Entry 4MQV (X-ray diffraction, 1.95 A resolution); this record covers chains A and B.

== Chain A ==
Molecule: Replication protein A 32 kDa subunit
Organism: Homo sapiens
Notes: fragment: C-Terminal domain
UniProt: P15927 (RFA2_HUMAN); residue numbers follow UniProt; this construct covers 202-270
Amino-acid sequence (69 residues; numbered 202 to 270; the number before each row is that of its first residue):
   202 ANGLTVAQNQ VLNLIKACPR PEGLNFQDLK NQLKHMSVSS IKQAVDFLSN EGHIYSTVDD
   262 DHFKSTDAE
Disordered / not traced: 202-203, 269-270
UniProt features mapped onto this chain:
  - mutagenesis: Phe-248 (F248A: Abolishes interaction with RFWD3, leading to impair DNA interstrand cross-links (ICL) repair), Glu-252 (E252A: Abolishes interaction with RFWD3, leading to impair DNA interstrand cross-links (ICL) repair), Gly-253 (G253A: Does not affect interaction with RFWD3), His-254 (H254A: Abolishes interaction with RFWD3, leading to impair DNA interstrand cross-links (ICL) repair)

== Chain B ==
Molecule: SWI/SNF-related matrix-associated actin-dependent regulator of chromatin subfamily A-like protein 1
Notes: fragment: N-Terminal peptide
UniProt: Q9NZC9 (SMAL1_HUMAN); residues 5-30 here = UniProt positions 5-30
Amino-acid sequence (26 residues; numbered 5 to 30; the number before each row is that of its first residue):
     5 LTEEQRKKIE ENRQKALARR AEKLLA
UniProt features mapped onto this chain:
  - region: Leu-5 to Ala-30 (Mediates interaction with RPA2)
  - mutagenesis: Leu-5 (L5A: Decreases interaction with RPA2), Gln-9 (Q9A: Decreases interaction with RPA2), Lys-12 to Ile-13 (Decreases interaction with RPA2), Asn-16 to Arg-17 (Decreases interaction with RPA2), Arg-17 to Lys-19 (Loss of interaction with RPA2 and impaired recruitment by the RPA complex to sites of DNA damage), Ala-20 to Leu-21 (Decreases interaction with RPA2), Arg-23 to Arg-24 (Decreases interaction with RPA2), Lys-27 (K27A: Decreases interaction with RPA2)

== Chain A / chain B interface ==
Residue-residue contacts - 26 pairs, chain A then chain B:
  Pro-222(A) / Leu-5(B)  hydrophobic
  Ser-250(A) / Arg-23(B)  hydrogen bond (backbone-side chain)
  Asn-251(A) / Arg-23(B)
  Asn-251(A) / Lys-27(B)
  Glu-252(A) / Arg-24(B)  salt bridge
  Glu-252(A) / Lys-27(B)  salt bridge
  Gly-253(A) / Ala-20(B)
  Gly-253(A) / Arg-23(B)
  Gly-253(A) / Arg-24(B)
  His-254(A) / Arg-24(B)
  Ile-255(A) / Ala-20(B)
  Ile-255(A) / Arg-23(B)  hydrogen bond (backbone-side chain)
  Tyr-256(A) / Ile-13(B)
  Tyr-256(A) / Asn-16(B)
  Tyr-256(A) / Arg-17(B)  hydrogen bond
  Tyr-256(A) / Ala-20(B)  hydrophobic
  Ser-257(A) / Asn-16(B)  hydrogen bond (backbone-side chain)
  Thr-258(A) / Lys-12(B)
  Thr-258(A) / Ile-13(B)
  Thr-258(A) / Asn-16(B)
  Val-259(A) / Gln-9(B)
  Val-259(A) / Lys-12(B)  hydrogen bond (backbone-side chain)
  Ser-266(A) / Arg-17(B)  hydrogen bond (backbone-side chain)
  Thr-267(A) / Arg-17(B)  hydrogen bond (backbone-side chain)
  Thr-267(A) / Ala-20(B)
  Thr-267(A) / Leu-21(B)
Also at the interface, not in a pair above, chain A (15 interface residues in all): Glu-223, Asp-260

== Overview ==
15 residues of chain A face 11 of chain B across their interface; the contacts include 7 hydrogen bonds and 2
salt bridges. Polar pairs include Glu-252(A)/Arg-24(B), Glu-252(A)/Lys-27(B) and Ser-250(A)/Arg-23(B). UniProt
lists 4 mutagenesis sites on chain A; 13 mutagenesis sites on chain B.
Here chain A is Replication protein A 32 kDa subunit (Homo sapiens) and chain B is SWI/SNF-related
matrix-associated actin-dependent regulator of chromatin subfamily A-like protein 1. Entry 4MQV (Crystal
complex of Rpa32c and Smarcal1 N-terminus) was determined by X-ray diffraction.
